PDB entry 5UTF | X-ray diffraction, 3.50 A resolution | chains G and B of the 6 polymer chains in the assembly

Chain G:
Molecule: Envelope glycoprotein gp120
Source organism: Human immunodeficiency virus 1
Reference sequence: Q2N0S6 (Q2N0S6_9HIV1); the construct lacks a stretch of the UniProt sequence and is renumbered around it, so the offset changes along the chain: 31-137 = UniProt 30-136; 146-185 = UniProt 137-176; 190-309 = UniProt 189-308; 312-321 = UniProt 309-318; 2 more segments
Chain sequence (481 residues; numbered 31 to 513 plus 13 insertion-coded residues; 15 numbers in that range are skipped by the numbering (no residue carries them; nothing is unmodelled there); the number before each row is that of its first residue; a row labelled like 185A-185L holds insertion residues (185A, then the next letters in order)):
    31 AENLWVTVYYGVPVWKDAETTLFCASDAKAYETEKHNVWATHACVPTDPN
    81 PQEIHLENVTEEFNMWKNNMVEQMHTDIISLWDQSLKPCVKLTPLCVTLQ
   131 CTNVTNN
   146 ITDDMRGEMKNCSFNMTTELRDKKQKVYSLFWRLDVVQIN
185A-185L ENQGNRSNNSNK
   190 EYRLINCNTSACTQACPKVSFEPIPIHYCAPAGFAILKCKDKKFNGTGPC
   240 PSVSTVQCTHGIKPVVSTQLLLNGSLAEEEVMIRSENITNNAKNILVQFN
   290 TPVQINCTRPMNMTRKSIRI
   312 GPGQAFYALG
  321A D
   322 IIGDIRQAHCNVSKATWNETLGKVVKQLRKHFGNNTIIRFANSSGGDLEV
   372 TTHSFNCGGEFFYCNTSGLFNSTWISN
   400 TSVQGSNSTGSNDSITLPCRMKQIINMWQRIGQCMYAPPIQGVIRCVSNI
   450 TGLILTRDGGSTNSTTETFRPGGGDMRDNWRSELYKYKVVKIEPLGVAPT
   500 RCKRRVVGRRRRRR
Unresolved in the structure: 146-149, 185A-185L, 400-410, 459-463, 504-513
Differences from the reference sequence: engineered mutation Met154 (Leu145 in Q2N0S6), Trp177 (Tyr168 in Q2N0S6), Cys201 (Ile200 in Q2N0S6), Met300 (Asn299 in Q2N0S6), Met302 (Asn301 in Q2N0S6), Leu320 (Thr317 in Q2N0S6), Asn332 (Thr330 in Q2N0S6), Met420 (Ile417 in Q2N0S6), Cys433 (Ala430 in Q2N0S6), Cys501 (Ala498 in Q2N0S6), Arg509 (Glu506 in Q2N0S6), Arg510 (Lys507 in Q2N0S6), Arg512 (Ala509 in Q2N0S6), Arg513 (Val510 in Q2N0S6)
Cystine bridges: Cys54-Cys74, Cys119-Cys205, Cys126-Cys196, Cys131-Cys157, Cys201-Cys433, Cys218-Cys247, Cys228-Cys239, Cys296-Cys331, Cys378-Cys445, Cys385-Cys418
Covalently attached groups: glycan linked to Asn88, Asn137, Asn332; N-acetylglucosamine (NAG) linked to Asn133, Asn156, Asn160, Asn197, Asn234, Asn262, Asn276, Asn295, Asn301, Asn339, Asn355, Asn363, Asn386, Asn392, Asn448
From the paper describing this entry:
  - mutagenesis - L154M/Y177W/N300M/N302M/T320L/I420M, L154M/N300M/N302M/T320L: decreased binding to sCD4

Chain B:
Molecule: Envelope glycoprotein gp41
Source organism: Human immunodeficiency virus 1
Reference sequence: Q2N0S6 (Q2N0S6_9HIV1); residues 512-664 here correspond to UniProt positions 509-661 (UniProt number = residue number - 3)
Chain sequence (153 residues; row label = number of the first residue in the row):
   512 AVGIGAVFLGFLGAAGSTMGAASMTLTVQARNLLSGIVQQQSNLLRAPEA
   562 QQHLLKLTVWGIKQLQARVLAVERYLRDQQLLGIWGCSGKLICCTNVPWN
   612 SSWSNRNLSEIWDNMTWLQWDKEISNYTQIIYGLLEESQNQQEKNEQDLL
   662 ALD
Unresolved in the structure: 512-517, 548-568, 662-664
Differences from the reference sequence: engineered mutation Pro559 (Ile556 in Q2N0S6), Cys605 (Thr602 in Q2N0S6)
Cystine bridges: Cys598-Cys604
Covalently attached groups: N-acetylglucosamine (NAG) linked to Asn611, Asn618, Asn637

Interface between chain G and chain B:
Contacting residue pairs - 93 pairs, chain G then chain B:
  Leu34(G) - Pro609(B)
  Leu34(G) - Trp610(B)  hydrogen bond (backbone-backbone)
  Trp35(G) - Thr606(B)
  Trp35(G) - Asn607(B)
  Trp35(G) - Val608(B)
  Val36(G) - Thr606(B)  hydrogen bond (backbone-backbone)
  Val36(G) - Val608(B)  hydrogen bond (backbone-backbone)
  Val36(G) - Trp610(B)  hydrophobic
  Thr37(G) - Cys604(B)
  Val38(G) - Leu593(B)  hydrophobic
  Val38(G) - Trp596(B)  hydrophobic
  Val38(G) - Cys598(B)  hydrophobic
  Val38(G) - Leu602(B)
  Val38(G) - Ile603(B)
  Val38(G) - Cys604(B)  hydrogen bond (backbone-backbone)
  Val38(G) - Leu646(B)  hydrophobic
  Tyr39(G) - Leu537(B)  hydrophobic
  Tyr39(G) - Leu602(B)
  Tyr39(G) - Ile603(B)  hydrophobic
  Tyr39(G) - Trp623(B)
  Tyr39(G) - Trp628(B)  hydrophobic
  Tyr40(G) - Leu537(B)
  Tyr40(G) - Leu544(B)
  Tyr40(G) - Tyr586(B)
  Tyr40(G) - Gln590(B)  hydrogen bond
  Tyr40(G) - Leu593(B)  hydrophobic
  Tyr40(G) - Leu602(B)  hydrogen bond (backbone-backbone)
  Gly41(G) - Leu537(B)
  Gly41(G) - Gln540(B)  hydrogen bond (backbone-side chain)
  Val42(G) - Leu537(B)  hydrophobic
  Val42(G) - Trp628(B)
  Pro43(G) - Leu523(B)  hydrophobic
  Pro43(G) - Ala525(B)
  Pro43(G) - Ala526(B)  hydrophobic
  Pro43(G) - Gln540(B)
  Pro43(G) - Trp628(B)
  Pro43(G) - Leu629(B)
  Val44(G) - Trp628(B)
  Val44(G) - Leu629(B)  hydrophobic
  Trp45(G) - Leu523(B)  hydrophobic
  Trp45(G) - Ala526(B)  hydrophobic
  Trp45(G) - Leu629(B)
  Lys46(G) - Asp632(B)
  Thr51(G) - Lys574(B)
  Thr51(G) - Ala578(B)
  Leu52(G) - Lys574(B)
  Cys54(G) - Trp571(B)  hydrophobic
  Ala70(G) - Trp571(B)
  Thr71(G) - Trp571(B)
  Cys74(G) - Trp571(B)  hydrophobic
  Ile84(G) - Leu520(B)
  Ile84(G) - Phe522(B)
  Leu86(G) - Phe522(B)
  Leu86(G) - Leu523(B)
  Val89(G) - Ala526(B)  hydrophobic
  Val89(G) - Gly527(B)
  Asp107(G) - Lys574(B)  salt bridge
  Gln114(G) - Val570(B)
  Pro220(G) - Ala578(B)
  Pro220(G) - Ala582(B)  hydrophobic
  Ala221(G) - Leu544(B)
  Ala221(G) - Leu545(B)
  Ala221(G) - Ala582(B)  hydrophobic
  Gly222(G) - Leu544(B)  hydrogen bond (backbone-backbone)
  Gly222(G) - Arg585(B)  hydrogen bond (backbone-side chain)
  Phe223(G) - Leu581(B)  hydrophobic
  Thr244(G) - Phe522(B)
  Lys490(G) - Arg585(B)
  Ile491(G) - Leu523(B)  hydrophobic
  Ile491(G) - Arg585(B)  hydrogen bond (backbone-side chain)
  Glu492(G) - Arg585(B)
  Pro493(G) - Leu544(B)  hydrophobic
  Pro493(G) - Asp589(B)
  Leu494(G) - Asp589(B)
  Leu494(G) - Leu592(B)  hydrophobic
  Leu494(G) - Leu593(B)  hydrophobic
  Leu494(G) - Tyr643(B)  hydrogen bond (backbone-side chain)
  Gly495(G) - Trp628(B)
  Val496(G) - Trp631(B)  hydrogen bond (backbone-side chain)
  Ala497(G) - Met530(B)  hydrophobic
  Ala497(G) - Trp623(B)  hydrophobic
  Pro498(G) - Trp610(B)  hydrophobic
  Pro498(G) - Ile622(B)  hydrophobic
  Pro498(G) - Trp623(B)  hydrogen bond (backbone-side chain)
  Pro498(G) - Trp631(B)
  Cys501(G) - Cys605(B)  disulfide
  Lys502(G) - Asn607(B)
  Arg503(G) - Gly597(B)  hydrogen bond (side chain-backbone)
  Arg503(G) - Cys605(B)
  Arg503(G) - Thr606(B)
  Arg503(G) - Asn607(B)  hydrogen bond (backbone-side chain)
  Arg503(G) - Gln650(B)  hydrogen bond
  Arg503(G) - Gln653(B)
Interface residues without a listed pair, chain G (50 interface residues in all): Thr50, Phe53, His72, Glu87, Asn88, Leu111, Ala224, Thr499, Arg500
Interface residues without a listed pair, chain B (56 interface residues in all): Gly521, Gly524, Ala533, Ser534, Thr536, Ala541, Gln575, Lys601, Trp614, Leu619, Ile642
Disulfides between the chains: Cys501(G)-Cys605(B)

Overview:
Chain G and chain B form an interface of 50 and 56 residues respectively, with 1 disulfide bond, 16 hydrogen
bonds and 1 salt bridge. Among the polar pairs are Asp107(G)-Lys574(B), Tyr40(G)-Gln590(B) and
Gly41(G)-Gln540(B). The paper reports that L154M/Y177W/N300M/N302M/T320L/I420M and L154M/N300M/N302M/T320L of
chain G reduce binding to sCD4.
Chain G is Envelope glycoprotein gp120 and chain B is Envelope glycoprotein gp41, both from Human
immunodeficiency virus 1; the structure, Crystal Structure of a Stabilized DS-SOSIP.6mut BG505 gp140 HIV-1 Env
Trimer, Containing Mutations I201C-P433C (DS), L154M ..., was determined by X-ray diffraction (same
publication as 5UTY).
